8QXM - chains B and D of the 4 polymer chains in the assembly; structure by electron microscopy, 2.94 A resolution.

[Chain B (and D)]
Protein: Deoxynucleoside triphosphate triphosphohydrolase SAMHD1
Source organism: Homo sapiens
Notes: chain D of this document is another copy of the same molecule, construct and numbering; everything in this record applies to it too
UniProt: Q9Y3Z3 (SAMH1_HUMAN); residues 1-626 here = UniProt positions 1-626
Chain sequence (626 residues; each row starts with the number of its first residue):
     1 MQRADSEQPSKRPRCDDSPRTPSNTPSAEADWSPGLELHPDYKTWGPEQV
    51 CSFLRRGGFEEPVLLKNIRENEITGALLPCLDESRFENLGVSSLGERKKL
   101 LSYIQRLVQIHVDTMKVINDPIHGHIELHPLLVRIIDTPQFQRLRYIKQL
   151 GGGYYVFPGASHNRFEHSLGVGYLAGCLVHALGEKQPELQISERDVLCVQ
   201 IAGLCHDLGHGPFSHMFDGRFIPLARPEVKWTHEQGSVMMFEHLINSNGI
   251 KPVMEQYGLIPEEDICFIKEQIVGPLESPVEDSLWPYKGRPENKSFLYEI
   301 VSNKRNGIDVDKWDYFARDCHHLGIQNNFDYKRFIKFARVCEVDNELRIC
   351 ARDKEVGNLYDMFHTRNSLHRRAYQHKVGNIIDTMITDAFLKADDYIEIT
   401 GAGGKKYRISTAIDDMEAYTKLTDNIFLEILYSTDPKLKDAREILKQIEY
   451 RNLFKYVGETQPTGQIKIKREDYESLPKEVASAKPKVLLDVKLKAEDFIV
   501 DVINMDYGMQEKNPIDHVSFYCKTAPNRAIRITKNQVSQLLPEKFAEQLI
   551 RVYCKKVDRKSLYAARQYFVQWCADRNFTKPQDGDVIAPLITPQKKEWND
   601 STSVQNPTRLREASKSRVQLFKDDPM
Disordered / not traced: 1-114, 277-283, 579-626 (chain D: 1-113, 277-283, 579-626)
Cystine bridges: C341-C350
Ion coordination: Fe ion: H167, H206, D311
Residues lining bound ligands:
  - 2'-deoxycytidine-5'-triphosphate (DCP): Q149, L150, R164, D207, H210, H215, H233, D311, K312, Y315, D319, R366, H370, Y374, Q375
  - 2'-deoxyadenosine 5'-triphosphate (DTP), molecule 1: V117, I118, N119, H125
  - 2'-deoxyadenosine 5'-triphosphate (DTP), molecule 2: V156, F157, I325, R372, H376, V378
  - 2'-deoxyadenosine 5'-triphosphate (DTP), molecule 3: R333, F337, R352, K354, N358, K523
  - GTP (guanosine-5'-triphosphate), molecule 1: K116, V117, I118, V133, I136, D137, Q142, R145, F165
  - GTP, molecule 2: Y155, V156, V378, R451, K455
Swiss-Prot annotation at these positions:
  - active site: H233
  - binding site (GTP): K116, V117, D137, Q142, R145, R451, K455, K523
  - binding site (dATP): N119, Q149, V156, R164, H210, H215, K312, Y315, D319, R333, R352, K354, N358, R366, Q375, H376, K377, K523
  - binding site (dCTP): N119, Q149, V156, R164, H210, H215, K312, Y315, D319, R333, R352, K354, R366, R372, Q375, H376, K377, K523
  - binding site (dGTP): N119, Q149, L150, V156, R164, K312, Y315, D319, R333, R352, K354, N358, R366, Y374, Q375, H376, K377, K523
  - binding site (dTTP): N119, Q149, V156, R164, H210, H215, K312, Y315, D319, R333, R352, K354, Q375, H376, K377, K523
  - binding site (Mn(2+)): H167, H206, D207, D311
  - modified residue: M1 (N-acetylmethionine), S18 (Phosphoserine), T21 (Phosphothreonine), T25 (Phosphothreonine), S33 (Phosphoserine), S93 (Phosphoserine), T592 (Microbial infection: Phosphothreonine)
  - cross-link (Glycyl lysine isopeptide (Lys-Gly)): K467 (interchain with G-Cter in SUMO2), K469 (interchain with G-Cter in SUMO2), K492 (interchain with G-Cter in SUMO2), K622 (interchain with G-Cter in SUMO2)
  - natural variant: D120 to H123 (deletion: In AGS5), H123 (H123P: In AGS5), R143 (R143C: In AGS5; R143H: In AGS5), R145 (R145Q: In AGS5), H167 (H167Y: In AGS5), I201 (I201N: In AGS5 and CHBL2), G209 (G209S: In AGS5), M254 (M254V: In AGS5), R290 (R290H: In AGS5), L369 (L369S: In AGS5), M385 (M385V: In AGS5), I448 (I448T: In AGS5), 1 further natural variant entry in UniProt
  - mutagenesis: L77 (L77F: Increased stability of the tetramer and increased deoxynucleoside triphosphate (dNTPase) activity; when associated with F-77 and F-80 and R-111), C80 (C80F: Increased stability of the tetramer and increased deoxynucleoside triphosphate (dNTPase) activity; when associated with F-77 and R-111), H111 (H111R: Increased stability of the tetramer and increased deoxynucleoside triphosphate (dNTPase) activity; when associated with F-77 and F-80), D137 (D137A: Impairs homotetramerization and nearly abolishes dNTPase activity), Q142 (Q142E/A: Impairs homotetramerization and nearly abolishes dNTPase activity; when associated with K-145), R143 (R143A: Abolished ability to restrict infection by viruses), R145 (R145A: Impairs homotetramerization and nearly abolishes dNTPase activity. Abolished ability to restrict infection by viruses; R145K: Impairs homotetramerization and nearly abolishes dNTPase activity ...), Q149 (Q149A: Abolished dNTPase activity without affecting homotetramerization. Abolished dNTPase activity; when associated with A-319), R164 (R164A: Abolished ability to restrict infection by viruses), H167 (H167A: Abolished ability to restrict infection by viruses), H206 to D207 (Abolishes zinc binding and dNTPase activity. Does not affect ability to promote DNA end resection at stalled replication forks), H206 (H206A: Abolished ability to restrict infection by viruses), 33 further mutagenesis entries in UniProt
What the authors report for this chain:
  - catalytic residues: H215
  - mutagenesis - R164A, H215A: abolished catalytic activity
  - mutagenesis - R366A (300-fold), Q375A (15 to 20-fold), Q375N (15 to 20-fold): decreased catalytic activity

[Interface between chain B and chain D]
Residue-residue contacts (35; chain B residue first):
  Q326(B) - N327(D)
  Q326(B) - N328(D)
  Q326(B) - F329(D)  hydrogen bond (side chain-backbone)
  N327(B) - Q326(D)
  N328(B) - Q326(D)
  F329(B) - Q326(D)  hydrogen bond (backbone-side chain)
  G357(B) - R371(D)
  N358(B) - R372(D)  hydrogen bond
  D361(B) - H364(D)  salt bridge
  D361(B) - S368(D)
  D361(B) - R371(D)  salt bridge
  D361(B) - R372(D)  salt bridge
  H364(B) - D361(D)  salt bridge
  H364(B) - H364(D)
  N367(B) - L540(D)
  R371(B) - G357(D)
  R371(B) - D361(D)  salt bridge
  R372(B) - N358(D)  hydrogen bond
  R372(B) - D361(D)  salt bridge
  Q461(B) - N535(D)
  P462(B) - Q539(D)  hydrogen bond (backbone-side chain)
  S538(B) - E547(D)  hydrogen bond
  Q539(B) - P462(D)
  L540(B) - Y507(D)  hydrophobic
  L540(B) - P542(D)
  L540(B) - K544(D)
  L540(B) - A546(D)
  P542(B) - L540(D)
  K544(B) - Q539(D)
  K544(B) - L540(D)
  F545(B) - L540(D)
  A546(B) - L540(D)
  E547(B) - S538(D)  hydrogen bond
  E547(B) - Q539(D)
  E547(B) - L540(D)
Also at the interface, not in a pair above, chain B (29 interface residues in all): D330, S368, Y507, N535, Q536, V537, L541, E543
Also at the interface, not in a pair above, chain D (27 interface residues in all): N367, Q461, Q536, V537, L541, E543

[Overview]
Chain B and chain D form an interface of 29 and 27 residues respectively, with 7 hydrogen bonds and 6 salt
bridges. Polar contacts include D361(B)-H364(D), D361(B)-R371(D) and D361(B)-R372(D). From the paper: the
catalytic residue H215(B); R366A, Q375A and Q375N of chain B reduce catalytic activity; 5 substitutions were
tested in all.
Both chains are Deoxynucleoside triphosphate triphosphohydrolase SAMHD1 (Homo sapiens). Entry 8QXM (Cryo-EM
structure of tetrameric human SAMHD1 State III - Relaxed) was determined by electron microscopy, deposited
together with 8QXJ, 8QXK, 8QXL, 8QXN and 8QXO.
